3C9K - chains A and G of the 8 polymer chains in the assembly; structure by electron microscopy, 20.00 A resolution (very low resolution: no residue pairs are listed; an interface is given only as per-side residue counts).

# Chain A
Name: Histone H2A-IV
Organism: Gallus gallus
UniProt: P02263 (H2A4_CHICK); residues 1-128 here correspond to UniProt positions 2-129 (UniProt number = residue number + 1)
Sequence (128 residues; each row starts with the number of its first residue):
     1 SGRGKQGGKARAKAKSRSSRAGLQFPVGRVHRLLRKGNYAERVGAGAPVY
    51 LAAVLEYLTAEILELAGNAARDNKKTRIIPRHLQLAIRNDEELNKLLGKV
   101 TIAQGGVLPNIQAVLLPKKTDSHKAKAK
Disordered / not traced: 1-14, 116-128
UniProt features mapped onto this chain:
  - modified residue: Ser1 (N-acetylserine), Lys5 (N6-(2-hydroxyisobutyryl)lysine), Lys9 (N6-(2-hydroxyisobutyryl)lysine), Lys36 (N6-(2-hydroxyisobutyryl)lysine), Lys74 (N6-(2-hydroxyisobutyryl)lysine), Lys75 (N6-(2-hydroxyisobutyryl)lysine), Lys95 (N6-(2-hydroxyisobutyryl)lysine), Lys99 (N6-glutaryllysine), Gln104 (N5-methylglutamine), Lys118 (N6-(2-hydroxyisobutyryl)lysine), Lys119 (N6-glutaryllysine)
  - cross-link (Glycyl lysine isopeptide (Lys-Gly)): Lys13 (interchain with G-Cter in ubiquitin), Lys15 (interchain with G-Cter in ubiquitin), Lys119 (interchain with G-Cter in ubiquitin)

# Chain G
Name: Histone H3.2
Organism: Gallus gallus
UniProt: P84229 (H32_CHICK); residues 1-135 here correspond to UniProt positions 2-136 (UniProt number = residue number + 1)
Sequence (135 residues; numbered 1 to 135; the number before each row is that of its first residue):
     1 ARTKQTARKSTGGKAPRKQLATKAARKSAPATGGVKKPHRYRPGTVALRE
    51 IRRYQKSTELLIRKLPFQRLVREIAQDFKTDLRFQSSAVMALQEASEAYL
   101 VGLFEDTNLCAIHAKRVTIMPKDIQLARRIRGERA
Disordered / not traced: 1-42
UniProt features mapped onto this chain:
  - site: Lys36, Lys37 (Involved in HMGB1-binding)
  - modified residue: Arg2 (Asymmetric dimethylarginine), Thr3 (Phosphothreonine), Lys4 (Allysine), Gln5 (5-glutamyl dopamine), Thr6 (Phosphothreonine), Arg8 (Citrulline), Lys9 (N6,N6,N6-trimethyllysine), Ser10 (ADP-ribosylserine), Thr11 (Phosphothreonine), Lys14 (N6,N6-dimethyllysine), Arg17 (Asymmetric dimethylarginine), Lys18 (N6-(2-hydroxyisobutyryl)lysine), Lys23 (N6-(2-hydroxyisobutyryl)lysine), Arg26 (Citrulline), Lys27 (N6,N6,N6-trimethyllysine), Ser28 (ADP-ribosylserine), Lys36 (N6,N6,N6-trimethyllysine), Lys37 (N6-methyllysine), Tyr41 (Phosphotyrosine), Lys56 (N6,N6,N6-trimethyllysine) and 8 more in UniProt
  - lipidation: Cys110 (S-palmitoyl cysteine)

# Chain A / chain G interface
At this resolution (20 A) residue pairs are not listed: 14 residues of chain A and 16 of chain G lie at the interface.

# In short
The interface between chain A and chain G involves 14 residues on one side and 16 on the other.
Chain A is Histone H2A-IV and chain G is Histone H3.2, both from Gallus gallus; the structure, Model of
Histone Octamer Tubular Crystals, was determined by electron microscopy.
